Entry 6BI2 (X-ray diffraction, 1.80 A resolution); this record covers chains H and L.

[Chain H]
Protein: Trastuzumab Anti-HER2 Fab Heavy Chain
From: Homo sapiens
Notes: antibody fragment or engineered binder
Sequence (225 residues; each row starts with the number of its first residue):
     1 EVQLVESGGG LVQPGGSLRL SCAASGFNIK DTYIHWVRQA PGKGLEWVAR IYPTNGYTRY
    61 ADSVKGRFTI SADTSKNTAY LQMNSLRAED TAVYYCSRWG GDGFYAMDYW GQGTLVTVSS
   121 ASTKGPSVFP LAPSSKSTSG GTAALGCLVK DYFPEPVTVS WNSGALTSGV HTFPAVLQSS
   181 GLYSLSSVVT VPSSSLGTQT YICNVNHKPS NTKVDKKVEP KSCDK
Unresolved in the structure: 223-225
Cystine bridges: C22-C96, C147-C203

[Chain L]
Protein: Trastuzumab Anti-HER2 Fab Light Chain
From: Homo sapiens
Notes: engineered mutation(s): D185A; antibody fragment or engineered binder
Sequence (214 residues; each row starts with the number of its first residue):
     1 DIQMTQSPSS LSASVGDRVT ITCRASQDVN TAVAWYQQKP GKAPKLLIYS ASFLYSGVPS
    61 RFSGSRSGTD FTLTISSLQP EDFATYYCQQ HYTTPPTFGQ GTKVEIKRTV AAPSVFIFPP
   121 SDEQLKSGTA SVVCLLNNFY PREAKVQWKV DNALQSGNSQ ESVTEQDSKD STYSLSSTLT
   181 LSKAAYEKHK VYACEVTHQG LSSPVTKSFN RGEC
Unresolved in the structure: 214
Cystine bridges: C134-C194
Covalently attached groups: biotin (BTN) linked to K188
Residues lining bound ligands: biotin (BTN): D151, H189, K190

[Interface between chain H and chain L]
Residue-residue contacts (68):
  V37(H) - F98(L)  hydrophobic
  Q39(H) - Q38(L)  hydrogen bond
  Q39(H) - Y87(L)  hydrogen bond
  K43(H) - Y87(L)
  G44(H) - Y87(L)
  L45(H) - P44(L)  hydrophobic
  L45(H) - Y87(L)  hydrophobic
  L45(H) - F98(L)
  W47(H) - T94(L)
  W47(H) - P95(L)  hydrophobic
  W47(H) - P96(L)  hydrophobic
  R50(H) - T94(L)  hydrogen bond
  R59(H) - T94(L)
  Y95(H) - Q38(L)  hydrogen bond
  Y95(H) - K42(L)  hydrogen bond (side chain-backbone)
  Y95(H) - A43(L)  hydrophobic
  F104(H) - L46(L)  hydrophobic
  F104(H) - Y49(L)  hydrophobic
  Y105(H) - H91(L)
  A106(H) - A34(L)  hydrophobic
  A106(H) - Y36(L)
  A106(H) - L46(L)  hydrophobic
  A106(H) - Y49(L)  hydrophobic
  M107(H) - Y36(L)  hydrogen bond (backbone-side chain)
  M107(H) - L46(L)
  M107(H) - Q89(L)
  D108(H) - L46(L)
  D108(H) - Y55(L)
  Y109(H) - Y55(L)
  W110(H) - Y36(L)
  W110(H) - P44(L)
  G111(H) - A43(L)
  Q112(H) - A43(L)
  F129(H) - S121(L)
  F129(H) - E123(L)
  F129(H) - Q124(L)
  P130(H) - S121(L)
  P130(H) - E123(L)
  L131(H) - F118(L)
  L131(H) - V133(L)  hydrophobic
  A132(H) - F118(L)
  A144(H) - F116(L)  hydrophobic
  A144(H) - F118(L)
  A144(H) - L135(L)  hydrophobic
  L145(H) - F118(L)  hydrophobic
  L148(H) - S131(L)
  K150(H) - Q124(L)
  K150(H) - S131(L)
  H171(H) - N137(L)
  H171(H) - N138(L)  hydrogen bond
  H171(H) - S174(L)  hydrogen bond
  F173(H) - L135(L)  hydrophobic
  F173(H) - S162(L)
  F173(H) - T164(L)
  F173(H) - S174(L)
  F173(H) - L175(L)
  F173(H) - S176(L)
  P174(H) - S162(L)  hydrogen bond (backbone-side chain)
  P174(H) - V163(L)
  V176(H) - Q160(L)
  V176(H) - E161(L)
  V176(H) - S162(L)
  L177(H) - Q160(L)  hydrogen bond (backbone-side chain)
  Q178(H) - Q160(L)
  V188(H) - L135(L)  hydrophobic
  T190(H) - N137(L)
  K216(H) - E123(L)  salt bridge
  K221(H) - D122(L)  salt bridge
Other interface residues (no listed pair), chain H (43 interface residues in all): E46, W99, V128, K136, T142, A143, S186
Other interface residues (no listed pair), chain L (39 interface residues in all): G41, S127, T129, S208

[Overview]
Chain H and chain L form an interface of 43 and 39 residues respectively, with 10 hydrogen bonds and 2 salt
bridges. Polar pairs include K216(H)-E123(L), K221(H)-D122(L) and Q39(H)-Q38(L). Biotin is covalently linked
to K188(L).
Here chain H is Trastuzumab Anti-HER2 Fab Heavy Chain and chain L is Trastuzumab Anti-HER2 Fab Light Chain,
both from Homo sapiens. Entry 6BI2 (Trastuzumab Fab D185A (Light Chain) Mutant Biotin Conjugation) was
determined by X-ray diffraction (same publication as 6BHZ and 6BI0).
